PDB entry 2HPQ | X-ray diffraction, 3.30 A resolution | chains H and P of the 3 polymer chains in the assembly

# Chain H
Molecule: Alpha-thrombin (large subunit)
From: Homo sapiens
Notes: EC 3.4.21.5
Reference sequence: P00734 (THRB_HUMAN); the construct lacks a stretch of the UniProt sequence and is renumbered around it, so the offset changes along the chain: 16-36 = UniProt 364-384; 37-60 = UniProt 386-409; 61-77 = UniProt 419-435; 78-97 = UniProt 437-456; 7 more segments
Chain sequence (259 residues; each row starts with the number of its first residue; note: 2 numbers in that range are skipped by the numbering (no residue carries them; nothing is unmodelled there); a row labelled like 60A-60I holds insertion residues (60A, then the next letters in order)):
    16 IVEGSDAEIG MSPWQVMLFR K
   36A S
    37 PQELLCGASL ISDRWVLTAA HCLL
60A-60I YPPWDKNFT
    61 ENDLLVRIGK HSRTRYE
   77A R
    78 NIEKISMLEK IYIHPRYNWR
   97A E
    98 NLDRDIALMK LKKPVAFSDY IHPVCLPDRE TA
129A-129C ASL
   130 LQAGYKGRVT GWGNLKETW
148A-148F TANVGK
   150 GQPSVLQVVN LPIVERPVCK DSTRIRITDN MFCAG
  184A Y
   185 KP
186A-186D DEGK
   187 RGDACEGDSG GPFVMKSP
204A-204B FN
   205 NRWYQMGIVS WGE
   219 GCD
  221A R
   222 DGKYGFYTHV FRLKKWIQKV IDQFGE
Not modelled in the structure: 148A-148F, 246-247
Disulfides: Cys42-Cys58, Cys168-Cys182, Cys191-Cys220
Small-molecule neighbours: d-Phe-Pro-Arg chloromethylketone (PPACK) (0G7; D-phenylalanyl-N-[(3S)-6-carbamimidamido-1-chloro-2-oxohexan-3-yl]-L-prolinamide): His57, Cys58, Tyr60A, Trp60D, Glu97A, Asn98, Leu99, Ile174, Asp189, Ala190, Cys191, Glu192, Gly193, Asp194, Ser195, Val213, Ser214, Trp215, Gly216, Gly219, Cys220
Curated features (UniProtKB/Swiss-Prot):
  - region: Ala183 to Val200 (High affinity receptor-binding region which is also known as the TP508 peptide)
  - active site (Charge relay system): His57, Asp102, Ser195
  - glycosylation: Asn60G (N-linked (GlcNAc...) (complex) asparagine)

# Chain P
Molecule: Prothrombin
From: Homo Sapiens
Notes: EC 3.4.21.5; fragment: Activation peptide fragment 2
Reference sequence: P00734 (THRB_HUMAN); residues 301-379 here correspond to UniProt positions 213-291 (UniProt number = residue number - 88)
Chain sequence (79 residues; each row starts with the number of its first residue):
   301 CVPDRGQQYQ GRLAVTTHGL PCLAWASAQA KALSKHQDFN SAVQLVENFC RNPDGDEEGV
   361 WCYVAGKPGD FGYCDLNYC
Disulfides: Cys301-Cys379, Cys322-Cys362, Cys350-Cys374

# Chain H / chain P interface
Pairs across the interface (26):
  His91(H) - Pro368(P)
  Pro92(H) - Leu333(P)
  Pro92(H) - Gln337(P)
  Pro92(H) - Pro368(P)
  Pro92(H) - Gly369(P)  hydrogen bond (backbone-backbone)
  Arg93(H) - Gln337(P)
  Arg93(H) - Asp354(P)  salt bridge
  Arg93(H) - Asp356(P)  salt bridge
  Arg93(H) - Trp361(P)
  Arg93(H) - Phe371(P)
  Arg93(H) - Tyr373(P)  hydrogen bond
  Tyr94(H) - Gly369(P)
  Trp96(H) - Pro368(P)  hydrogen bond (side chain-backbone)
  Arg97(H) - Gly369(P)  hydrogen bond (side chain-backbone)
  Arg97(H) - Asp370(P)  salt bridge
  Arg101(H) - Asp356(P)  salt bridge
  Arg175(H) - Glu358(P)  salt bridge
  Thr177(H) - Glu357(P)
  Asp178(H) - Glu357(P)  hydrogen bond (backbone-side chain)
  Lys236(H) - Asp338(P)  salt bridge
  Trp237(H) - His336(P)
  Lys240(H) - His336(P)  hydrogen bond (backbone-side chain)
  Lys240(H) - Gln337(P)  hydrogen bond (side chain-backbone)
  Lys240(H) - Asp338(P)  salt bridge
  Val241(H) - His336(P)
  Phe245(H) - His336(P)
Also at the interface, not in a pair above, chain H (20 interface residues in all): Leu60, Ile90, Asn95, Arg165, Gln244
Also at the interface, not in a pair above, chain P (15 interface residues in all): Lys335

# Summary
20 residues of chain H and 15 residues of chain P are in contact; the contacts include 7 hydrogen bonds and 7
salt bridges. Polar contacts include Arg93(H)-Asp354(P), Arg93(H)-Asp356(P) and Arg97(H)-Asp370(P). Chain H
binds d-Phe-Pro-Arg chloromethylketone (PPACK). UniProt lists 3 active-site residues on chain H.
Here chain H is Alpha-thrombin (large subunit) (Homo sapiens) and chain P is Prothrombin (Homo Sapiens). Entry
2HPQ (Structures of the noncovalent complexes of human and bovine prothrombin fragment 2 with human
ppack-thrombin) was determined by X-ray diffraction (same publication as 2HPP).
